Entry 9RSA (X-ray diffraction, 1.80 A resolution); this record covers chains A and B.

[Chain A (and B)]
Molecule: Ribonuclease A
From: Bos taurus
Notes: EC 3.1.27.5; chain B of this document is another copy of the same molecule, construct and numbering; everything in this record applies to it too
UniProt: P61823 (RNAS1_BOVIN); residues 1-124 here correspond to UniProt positions 27-150 (UniProt number = residue number + 26)
Amino-acid sequence (124 residues; row label = number of the first residue in the row):
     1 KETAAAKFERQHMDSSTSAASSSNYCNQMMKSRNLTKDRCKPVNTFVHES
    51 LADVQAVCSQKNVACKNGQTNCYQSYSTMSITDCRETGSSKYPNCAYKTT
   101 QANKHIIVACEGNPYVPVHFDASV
Disulfides: Cys26-Cys84, Cys40-Cys95, Cys58-Cys110, Cys65-Cys72
UniProt features mapped onto this chain:
  - active site: His12 (Proton acceptor), His119 (Proton donor)
  - binding site (substrate): Lys7, Arg10, Lys41 to Thr45, Lys66, Arg85
  - glycosylation: Lys1 (N-linked (Glc) (glycation) lysine), Lys7 (N-linked (Glc) (glycation) lysine), Asn34 (N-linked (GlcNAc...) asparagine), Lys37 (N-linked (Glc) (glycation) lysine), Lys41 (N-linked (Glc) (glycation) lysine)

[Interface between chain A and chain B]
Pairs across the interface (35):
  Pro42(A) - Ala64(B)  hydrophobic
  Pro42(A) - Cys65(B)
  Pro42(A) - Lys66(B)
  Pro42(A) - Gly68(B)
  Val43(A) - Lys66(B)
  Lys61(A) - Lys98(B)
  Asn62(A) - Gly88(B)  hydrogen bond (backbone-backbone)
  Val63(A) - Arg85(B)
  Val63(A) - Glu86(B)
  Ala64(A) - Pro42(B)  hydrophobic
  Ala64(A) - Arg85(B)  hydrogen bond (backbone-side chain)
  Ala64(A) - Glu86(B)  hydrogen bond (backbone-backbone)
  Cys65(A) - Pro42(B)
  Cys65(A) - Val43(B)
  Cys65(A) - Arg85(B)
  Lys66(A) - Pro42(B)
  Lys66(A) - Val43(B)
  Lys66(A) - Arg85(B)
  Gly68(A) - Pro42(B)
  Asp83(A) - Val124(B)
  Arg85(A) - Val63(B)
  Arg85(A) - Ala64(B)  hydrogen bond (side chain-backbone)
  Arg85(A) - Cys65(B)
  Arg85(A) - Ile107(B)
  Arg85(A) - Asp121(B)  salt bridge
  Glu86(A) - Val63(B)
  Glu86(A) - Ala64(B)  hydrogen bond (backbone-backbone)
  Gly88(A) - Asn62(B)  hydrogen bond (backbone-backbone)
  Lys98(A) - Lys61(B)
  Thr100(A) - Val124(B)
  Lys104(A) - Ser123(B)
  Lys104(A) - Val124(B)  hydrogen bond (side chain-backbone)
  Ile107(A) - Arg85(B)
  Asp121(A) - Arg85(B)  salt bridge
  Val124(A) - Lys104(B)  hydrogen bond (backbone-side chain)
Other interface residues (no listed pair), chain A (24 interface residues in all): Arg39, Gln74, Thr87, Ala122, Ser123
Other interface residues (no listed pair), chain B (24 interface residues in all): Asn67, Thr70, Gln74, Asp83, Thr87, Ala122

[Summary]
The chain A/chain B interface involves 24 residues from each chain; the contacts include 8 hydrogen bonds and
2 salt bridges. Polar pairs include Arg85(A)-Asp121(B), Ala64(A)-Arg85(B) and Lys104(A)-Val124(B). From
UniProt: active-site residues His12(A) and His119(A) and 9 substrate-binding residues on chain A.
Both chains are Ribonuclease A (Bos taurus). Entry 9RSA (Crystal structure of two covalent nucleoside
derivatives of ribonuclease A) was determined by X-ray diffraction (same publication as 8RSA).
